Entry 5UWO (X-ray diffraction, 2.35 A resolution); this record covers chains A and B of the 4 polymer chains in the assembly.

== Chain A ==
Protein: GTP-binding nuclear protein Ran
Source organism: Homo sapiens
UniProt: P62826 (RAN_HUMAN); residue numbers follow UniProt; this construct covers 1-216
Chain sequence (237 residues; numbered -20 to 216; the number before each row is that of its first residue; numbers below 1 keep their minus sign (Met-20 is residue -20)):
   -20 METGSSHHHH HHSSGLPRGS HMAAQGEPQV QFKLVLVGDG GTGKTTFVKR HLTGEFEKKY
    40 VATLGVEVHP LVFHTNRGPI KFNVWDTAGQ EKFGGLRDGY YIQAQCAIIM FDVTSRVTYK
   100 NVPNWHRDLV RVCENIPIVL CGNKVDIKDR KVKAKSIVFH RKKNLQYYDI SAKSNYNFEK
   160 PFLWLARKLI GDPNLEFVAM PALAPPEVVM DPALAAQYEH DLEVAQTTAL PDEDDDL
Disordered / not traced: -20 to 8, 187-189
Construct notes: expression tag (-20 to 0)
Bound ions: Mg2+: Thr24, Thr42 (together with GMP-PNP)
Residues lining bound ligands: GMP-PNP (GNP; phosphoaminophosphonic acid-guanylate ester): Asp18, Gly19, Gly20, Thr21, Gly22, Lys23, Thr24, Thr25, Phe35, Glu36, Lys37, Lys38, Tyr39, Val40, Ala41, Thr42, Thr66, Ala67, Gly68, Gln69, Asn122, Lys123, Asp125, Ile126, Ser150, Ala151, Lys152
UniProt features mapped onto this chain:
  - region: Lys37 to Val45 (Switch-I), Gly68 to Gln84 (Switch-II), Asp211 to Leu216 (Interaction with RANBP1)
  - binding site (GTP): Asp18 to Thr25, Glu36 to Thr42, Gly68, Asn122 to Asp125, Ser150 to Lys152
  - site: Gln69 (Essential for GTP hydrolysis)
  - modified residue: Ala2 (N-acetylalanine), Thr24 (Phosphothreonine), Lys37 (N6-acetyllysine), Lys60 (N6-acetyllysine), Lys71 (N6-acetyllysine), Lys99 (N6-acetyllysine), Lys134 (N6-acetyllysine), Lys159 (N6-acetyllysine)
  - cross-link (Glycyl lysine isopeptide (Lys-Gly)): Lys71 (interchain with G-Cter in SUMO2), Lys152 (interchain with G-Cter in SUMO2)
  - mutagenesis: Gly19 (G19V: Blocks DNA replication; when associated with L-69), Thr24 (T24L: Has low binding affinity for GTP and GDP. Almost completely abolishes interaction with BIRC5; T24N: Has low binding affinity for GTP and GDP. Decreases nuclear import of proteins and RNA ...), Thr25 (T25A: Minor effect on the interaction with the alpha phosphate group of bound GTP), Lys37 (K37Q: Mimics acetylation; enhances the nuclear export of RELA/p65; K37R: Decreased acetylation), Tyr39 (Y39A: Abolishes steric hindrance that traps the essential Q-69 in an unreactive position, and causes slow GTP hydrolysis in wild-type ...), Gln69 (Q69L: Strongly decreased GTPase activity. Probably locked in the GTP-bound form. Loss of interaction with NUTF2. Decreases nuclear location and leads to cytoplasmic location during interphase ...), Glu70 (E70A: Strongly decreases the relase of bound GDP), Arg76 (R76E: Probable loss of interaction with NUTF2. Loss of transport to the nucleus), Lys134 (K134Q: Loss of normal mitotic chromosome segregation and defective mitotic spindle orientation; K134R: Loss of normal mitotic chromosome segregation and formation of sister chromatid bridges), Asp211 to Leu216 (No effect on GTPase activity. Abolishes interaction with RANBP1)

== Chain B ==
Protein: Ran-specific GTPase-activating protein 1
Source organism: Saccharomyces cerevisiae
UniProt: P41920 (YRB1_YEAST); numbering as in UniProt (aligned over 62-201)
Chain sequence (143 residues; row label = number of the first residue in the row):
    59 GGSDIHFEPV VHLEKVDVKT MEEDEEVLYK VRAKLFRFDA DAKEWKERGT GDCKFLKNKK
   119 TNKVRILMRR DKTLKICANH IIAPEYTLKP NVGSDRSWVY ACTADIAEGE AEAFTFAIRF
   179 GSKENADKFK EEFEKAQEIN KKA
Disordered / not traced: 59-62, 69-77, 200-201
Construct notes: expression tag (59-61)

== Interface between chain A and chain B ==
Residue-residue contacts (88; chain A residue first):
  Arg29(A) - Glu105(B)  salt bridge
  Thr32(A) - Glu105(B)
  Thr32(A) - Arg106(B)
  Thr32(A) - Arg128(B)  hydrogen bond (backbone-side chain)
  Gly33(A) - Glu105(B)
  Gly33(A) - Arg128(B)
  Glu34(A) - Lys104(B)
  Glu34(A) - Glu105(B)  hydrogen bond (backbone-backbone)
  Leu50(A) - Lys133(B)
  Val51(A) - Lys133(B)  hydrogen bond (backbone-side chain)
  Phe52(A) - Lys133(B)
  Phe157(A) - Lys130(B)
  Phe157(A) - Thr131(B)
  Glu158(A) - Lys130(B)
  Phe176(A) - Lys130(B)
  Ala178(A) - Thr78(B)
  Ala178(A) - Arg127(B)
  Ala178(A) - Leu132(B)  hydrophobic
  Met179(A) - Arg127(B)  hydrogen bond (backbone-side chain)
  Met179(A) - Leu132(B)
  Met179(A) - Lys133(B)
  Met179(A) - Ile134(B)  hydrogen bond (side chain-backbone)
  Pro180(A) - Thr78(B)
  Pro180(A) - Met79(B)  hydrophobic
  Pro180(A) - Ile134(B)
  Ala181(A) - Met79(B)
  Ala181(A) - Glu80(B)
  Ala181(A) - Arg123(B)  hydrogen bond (backbone-side chain)
  Ala181(A) - Leu125(B)  hydrophobic
  Ala181(A) - Arg127(B)
  Ala181(A) - Ile134(B)  hydrophobic
  Leu182(A) - Met79(B)  hydrophobic
  Leu182(A) - Arg123(B)  hydrogen bond (backbone-side chain)
  Leu182(A) - Asn137(B)  hydrogen bond (backbone-side chain)
  Leu182(A) - Ile164(B)
  Ala183(A) - Ile164(B)
  Pro184(A) - Arg123(B)
  Pro184(A) - Asn137(B)
  Pro184(A) - His138(B)
  Pro184(A) - Ile139(B)
  Pro184(A) - Ile164(B)  hydrophobic
  Pro185(A) - Ile139(B)
  Pro185(A) - Ala162(B)  hydrophobic
  Pro185(A) - Ile164(B)
  Glu186(A) - Lys121(B)  salt bridge
  Tyr197(A) - Thr161(B)
  Tyr197(A) - Ala171(B)
  Leu201(A) - Val157(B)  hydrophobic
  Val203(A) - Phe96(B)  hydrophobic
  Val203(A) - Lys101(B)
  Ala204(A) - Phe96(B)  hydrophobic
  Ala204(A) - Trp103(B)  hydrogen bond (backbone-side chain)
  Ala204(A) - Asn149(B)  hydrogen bond (backbone-side chain)
  Ala204(A) - Thr173(B)
  Gln205(A) - Lys147(B)
  Gln205(A) - Pro148(B)
  Gln205(A) - Asn149(B)  hydrogen bond (backbone-side chain)
  Gln205(A) - Val150(B)  hydrogen bond (backbone-backbone)
  Thr206(A) - Val150(B)
  Thr207(A) - Phe96(B)
  Thr207(A) - Lys101(B)
  Thr207(A) - Trp103(B)  hydrogen bond (backbone-side chain)
  Thr207(A) - Asn149(B)  hydrogen bond (backbone-side chain)
  Ala208(A) - Trp103(B)
  Ala208(A) - Asn149(B)
  Leu209(A) - Trp103(B)  hydrophobic
  Leu209(A) - Asn149(B)  hydrogen bond (backbone-side chain)
  Leu209(A) - Ser155(B)
  Leu209(A) - Ala175(B)  hydrophobic
  Leu209(A) - Arg177(B)
  Pro210(A) - Phe94(B)  hydrophobic
  Pro210(A) - Trp103(B)
  Pro210(A) - Arg177(B)  hydrogen bond (backbone-side chain)
  Asp211(A) - Arg177(B)  hydrogen bond (backbone-side chain)
  Glu212(A) - Gly151(B)
  Glu212(A) - Ser152(B)  hydrogen bond
  Glu212(A) - Arg154(B)  salt bridge
  Glu212(A) - Arg177(B)  salt bridge
  Asp214(A) - Arg154(B)  hydrogen bond (backbone-side chain)
  Asp215(A) - Arg154(B)  hydrogen bond (backbone-side chain)
  Asp215(A) - Gly179(B)
  Leu216(A) - Arg90(B)
  Leu216(A) - Lys92(B)
  Leu216(A) - Thr108(B)
  Leu216(A) - Arg154(B)
  Leu216(A) - Arg177(B)  hydrogen bond (backbone-side chain)
  Leu216(A) - Phe178(B)
  Leu216(A) - Gly179(B)
Also at the interface, not in a pair above, chain A (42 interface residues in all): His30, Leu31, Phe35, Glu36, Lys38, Val177, Asp200, Asp213
Also at the interface, not in a pair above, chain B (53 interface residues in all): Ala91, Glu102, Asp129, Asp153, Tyr158, Ala159, Ala165, Glu166, Ala169

== In short ==
42 residues of chain A and 53 residues of chain B are in contact; the contacts include 21 hydrogen bonds and 4
salt bridges. Polar pairs include Arg29(A)-Glu105(B), Glu186(A)-Lys121(B) and Glu212(A)-Arg154(B). Bound to
chain A: GMP-PNP.
Chain A is GTP-binding nuclear protein Ran (Homo sapiens) and chain B is Ran-specific GTPase-activating
protein 1 (Saccharomyces cerevisiae); the structure, Crystal Structure of Engineered FMRP-1b NES Peptide in
complex with CRM1-Ran-RanBP1, was determined by X-ray diffraction together with 5UWH, 5UWI, 5UWJ, 5UWP, 5UWQ,
5UWR and 4 further entries from the same study.
